Entry 6PSQ (electron microscopy, 3.40 A resolution); this record covers chains J and L of the 10 polymer chains in the assembly.

[Chain J]
Molecule: DNA-directed RNA polymerase subunit beta'
From: Escherichia coli
Notes: EC 2.7.7.6
UniProt: P0A8T7 (RPOC_ECOLI); numbering as in UniProt (aligned over 2-1407)
Amino-acid sequence (1430 residues; each row starts with the number of its first residue):
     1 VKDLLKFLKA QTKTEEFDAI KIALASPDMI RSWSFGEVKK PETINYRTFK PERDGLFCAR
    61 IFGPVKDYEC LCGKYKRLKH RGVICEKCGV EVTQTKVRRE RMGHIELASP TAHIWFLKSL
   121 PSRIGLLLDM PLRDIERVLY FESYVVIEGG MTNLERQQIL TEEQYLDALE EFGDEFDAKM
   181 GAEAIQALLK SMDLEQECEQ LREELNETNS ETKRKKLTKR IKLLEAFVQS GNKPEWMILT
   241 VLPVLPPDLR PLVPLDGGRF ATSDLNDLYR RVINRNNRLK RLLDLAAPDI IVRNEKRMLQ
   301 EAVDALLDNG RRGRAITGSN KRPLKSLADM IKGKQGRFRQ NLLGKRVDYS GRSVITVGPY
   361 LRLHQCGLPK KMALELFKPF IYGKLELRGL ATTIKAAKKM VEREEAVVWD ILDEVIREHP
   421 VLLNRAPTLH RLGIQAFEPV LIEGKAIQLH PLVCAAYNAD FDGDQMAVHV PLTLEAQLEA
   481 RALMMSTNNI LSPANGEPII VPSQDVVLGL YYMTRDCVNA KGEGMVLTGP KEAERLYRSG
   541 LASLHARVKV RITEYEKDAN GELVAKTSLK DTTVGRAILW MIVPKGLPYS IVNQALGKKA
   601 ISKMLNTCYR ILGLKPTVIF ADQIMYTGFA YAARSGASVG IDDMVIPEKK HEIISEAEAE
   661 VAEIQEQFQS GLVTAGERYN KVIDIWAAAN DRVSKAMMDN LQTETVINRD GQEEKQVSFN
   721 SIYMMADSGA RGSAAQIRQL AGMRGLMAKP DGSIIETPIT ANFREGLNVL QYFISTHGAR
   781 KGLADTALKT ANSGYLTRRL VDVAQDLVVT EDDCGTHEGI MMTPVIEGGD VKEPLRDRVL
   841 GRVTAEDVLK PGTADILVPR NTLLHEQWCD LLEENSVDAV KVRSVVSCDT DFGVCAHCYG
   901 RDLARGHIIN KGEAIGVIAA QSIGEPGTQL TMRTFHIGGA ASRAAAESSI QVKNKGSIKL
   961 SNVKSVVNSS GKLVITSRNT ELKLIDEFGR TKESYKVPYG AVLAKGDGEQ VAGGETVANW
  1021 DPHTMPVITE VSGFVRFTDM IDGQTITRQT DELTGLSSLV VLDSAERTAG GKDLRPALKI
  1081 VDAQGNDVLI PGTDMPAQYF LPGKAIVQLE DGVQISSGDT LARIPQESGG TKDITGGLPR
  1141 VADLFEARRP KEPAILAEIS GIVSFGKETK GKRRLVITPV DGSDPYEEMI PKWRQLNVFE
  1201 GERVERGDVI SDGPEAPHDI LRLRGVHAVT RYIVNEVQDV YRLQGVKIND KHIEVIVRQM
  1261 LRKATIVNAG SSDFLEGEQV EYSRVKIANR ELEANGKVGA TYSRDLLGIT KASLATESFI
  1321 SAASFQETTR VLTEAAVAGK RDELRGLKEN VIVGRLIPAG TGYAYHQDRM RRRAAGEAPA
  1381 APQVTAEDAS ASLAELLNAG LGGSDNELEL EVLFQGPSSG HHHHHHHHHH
Unresolved in the structure: 1-15, 938-947, 1127-1131, 1376-1430
Differences from the reference sequence: expression tag (1, 1408-1430)
Curated features (UniProtKB/Swiss-Prot):
  - binding site (Zn(2+)): Cys70, Cys72, Cys85, Cys88, Cys814, Cys888, Cys895, Cys898
  - binding site (Mg(2+)): Asp460, Asp462, Asp464
  - modified residue: Lys983 (N6-acetyllysine)
  - mutagenesis: Gln504 (Q504P: Resistant to antibiotics salinamide A and B), Asn690 (N690D: Resistant to antibiotics salinamide A and B), Met697 (M697V: Resistant to antibiotics salinamide A and B), Ala735 (A735T: Resistant to antibiotics salinamide A and B), Arg738 (R738C/H/P/S: Resistant to antibiotics salinamide A and B), Ala748 (A748E: Resistant to antibiotics salinamide A and B), Pro758 (P758S/T: Resistant to antibiotics salinamide A and B), Phe763 (F763C: Resistant to antibiotics salinamide A and B), Ser775 (S775A: Resistant to antibiotics salinamide A and B), Ala779 (A779T/V: Resistant to antibiotics salinamide A and B), Arg780 (R780C: Resistant to antibiotics salinamide A and B), Gly782 (G782A/C: Resistant to antibiotics salinamide A and B), 1 further mutagenesis entry in UniProt
Metal / ion sites: Zn2+ site 1: Cys70, Cys72, Cys85, Cys88; Mg2+: Asp460, Asp462, Asp464; Zn2+ site 2: Cys814, Cys888, Cys895, Cys898
Ligand contacts:
  - chapso (1N7), molecule 1: Leu255, Asp256, Arg259
  - chapso (1N7), molecule 2: Phe935, Ile937, Leu1243, Gln1244
From the paper describing this entry:
  - binding site for the 85-nt DNA strand: Tyr46, Arg47

[Chain L]
Molecule: RNA polymerase sigma factor RpoD
From: Escherichia coli
UniProt: Q0P6L9 (Q0P6L9_ECOLX); residue numbers follow UniProt; this construct covers 1-613
Amino-acid sequence (616 residues; each row starts with the number of its first residue; numbers below 1 keep their minus sign (Ser-2 is residue -2)):
    -2 SEFMEQNPQS QLKLLVTRGK EQGYLTYAEV NDHLPEDIVD SDQIEDIIQM INDMGIQVME
    58 EAPDADDLML AENTADEDAA EAAAQVLSSV ESEIGRTTDP VRMYMREMGT VELLTREGEI
   118 DIAKRIEDGI NQVQCSVAEY PEAITYLLEQ YDRVEAEEAR LSDLITGFVD PNAEEDLAPT
   178 ATHVGSELSQ EDLDDDEDED EEDGDDDSAD DDNSIDPELA REKFAELRAQ YVVTRDTIKA
   238 KGRSHATAQE EILKLSEVFK QFRLVPKQFD YLVNSMRVMM DRVRTQERLI MKLCVEQCKM
   298 PKKNFITLFT GNETSDTWFN AAIAMNKPWS EKLHDVSEEV HRALQKLQQI EEETGLTIEQ
   358 VKDINRRMSI GEAKARRAKK EMVEANLRLV ISIAKKYTNR GLQFLDLIQE GNIGLMKAVD
   418 KFEYRRGYKF STYATWWIRQ AITRSIADQA RTIRIPVHMI ETINKLNRIS RQMLQEMGRE
   478 PTPEELAERM LMPEDKIRKV LKIAKEPISM ETPIGDDEDS HLGDFIEDTT LELPLDSATT
   538 ESLRAATHDV LAGLTAREAK VLRMRFGIDM NTDYTLEEVG KQFDVTRERI RQIEAKALRK
   598 LRHPSRSEVL RSFLDD
Unresolved in the structure: -2 to 6, 67-69, 167-212, 236-242
Differences from the reference sequence: expression tag (-2 to 0)
Ligand contacts: chapso (1N7): Ile505, Ile511, Leu519
From the paper describing this entry:
  - binding site for the 85-nt DNA strand: Arg451

[Interface between chain J and chain L]
Residue-residue contacts (98; chain J residue first):
  Thr43(J) - Thr449(L)  hydrogen bond (side chain-backbone)
  Thr43(J) - Ile450(L)
  Ile44(J) - Ile450(L)  hydrophobic
  Tyr46(J) - Arg451(L)
  Tyr46(J) - Ile452(L)  hydrophobic
  Tyr46(J) - Pro453(L)
  Tyr46(J) - Ile500(L)  hydrophobic
  Lys79(J) - Thr569(L)
  Leu120(J) - Met47(L)  hydrophobic
  Leu120(J) - Ala76(L)
  Leu120(J) - Ala79(L)  hydrophobic
  Leu120(J) - Ala80(L)
  Arg133(J) - Gly92(L)
  Arg133(J) - Arg93(L)  hydrogen bond (side chain-backbone)
  Arg133(J) - Thr94(L)  hydrogen bond
  Glu136(J) - Thr94(L)
  Tyr140(J) - Thr94(L)
  Tyr140(J) - Met100(L)  hydrophobic
  Glu142(J) - Thr94(L)  hydrogen bond
  Glu142(J) - Met100(L)
  Glu142(J) - Arg103(L)  salt bridge
  Pro251(J) - Met507(L)  hydrophobic
  Leu252(J) - Thr449(L)
  Val253(J) - Met507(L)  hydrophobic
  Val253(J) - Ile523(L)  hydrophobic
  Gly257(J) - Lys499(L)
  Gly257(J) - Lys502(L)
  Gly258(J) - Lys499(L)
  Arg259(J) - Lys502(L)
  Arg259(J) - Glu503(L)  hydrogen bond (side chain-backbone)
  Arg259(J) - Ile505(L)
  Phe260(J) - Pro504(L)
  Phe260(J) - Ile505(L)  hydrogen bond (backbone-backbone)
  Ala261(J) - Ile505(L)
  Ala261(J) - Met507(L)  hydrophobic
  Thr262(J) - Ile505(L)  hydrogen bond (backbone-backbone)
  Thr262(J) - Ser506(L)
  Thr262(J) - Met507(L)  hydrogen bond (backbone-backbone)
  Ser263(J) - Glu508(L)
  Asp264(J) - Ser506(L)  hydrogen bond
  Asp264(J) - Glu508(L)  hydrogen bond (backbone-side chain)
  Arg270(J) - Arg448(L)  hydrogen bond (side chain-backbone)
  Asn274(J) - Gln446(L)
  Arg275(J) - Gln400(L)
  Arg275(J) - Asp403(L)  salt bridge
  Arg278(J) - Asp403(L)  salt bridge
  Arg278(J) - Gln406(L)
  Arg278(J) - Glu407(L)
  Arg278(J) - Ile410(L)
  Arg278(J) - Gln446(L)
  Arg281(J) - Ile410(L)
  Leu282(J) - Gln406(L)
  Leu282(J) - Ile410(L)  hydrophobic
  Leu285(J) - Met413(L)  hydrophobic
  Ala287(J) - Met413(L)  hydrophobic
  Pro288(J) - Lys377(L)
  Pro288(J) - Val380(L)  hydrophobic
  Asp289(J) - Lys377(L)  salt bridge
  Ile290(J) - Glu104(L)
  Ile290(J) - Glu381(L)
  Ile291(J) - Gln406(L)  hydrogen bond (backbone-side chain)
  Ile291(J) - Asn409(L)
  Ile291(J) - Met413(L)  hydrophobic
  Asn294(J) - Tyr101(L)
  Asn294(J) - Leu402(L)
  Asn294(J) - Gln406(L)
  Glu295(J) - Gln406(L)
  Arg297(J) - Met100(L)
  Met298(J) - Leu402(L)
  Met298(J) - Gln406(L)
  Glu301(J) - Pro97(L)
  Arg312(J) - Asp43(L)
  Arg312(J) - Thr95(L)
  Gly313(J) - Thr95(L)
  Arg314(J) - Asp39(L)
  Asn320(J) - Ser506(L)
  Arg322(J) - Glu508(L)
  Arg322(J) - Pro510(L)
  Lys325(J) - Glu508(L)
  Gln335(J) - His518(L)
  Thr392(J) - Val606(L)
  Thr392(J) - Ser609(L)
  Thr393(J) - Ser609(L)
  Thr393(J) - Phe610(L)
  Ile394(J) - Leu532(L)  hydrophobic
  Ile394(J) - Thr536(L)
  Ile394(J) - Ser539(L)
  Lys395(J) - Thr536(L)
  Lys395(J) - Asp612(L)
  Ala396(J) - Asp612(L)
  Lys398(J) - Leu532(L)
  Lys399(J) - Asp612(L)
  Arg799(J) - Met66(L)
  Asp1143(J) - Leu65(L)
  Thr1310(J) - Asn70(L)
  Lys1311(J) - Asn70(L)
  Lys1311(J) - Asp73(L)
  Lys1311(J) - Glu74(L)
Interface residues without a listed pair, chain J (74 interface residues in all): Glu42, Arg47, Pro121, Arg137, Glu162, Leu255, Asn266, Arg271, Arg293, Ile316, Arg346, Tyr382, Tyr795, Pro1139, Ala1142, Glu1146, Arg1148, Leu1314, Arg1330
Interface residues without a listed pair, chain L (70 interface residues in all): Glu42, Thr71, Val83, Leu384, Ala447, Met456, Lys496, Thr509, Glu515, Leu519, Ala535, Asp570

[Summary]
Chain J and chain L form an interface of 74 and 70 residues respectively; the contacts include 12 hydrogen
bonds and 4 salt bridges. Polar pairs include Glu142(J)-Arg103(L), Arg275(J)-Asp403(L) and
Arg278(J)-Asp403(L). The paper reports a binding site for the 85-nt DNA strand at Tyr46(J), Arg47(J) and
Arg451(L).
Chain J is DNA-directed RNA polymerase subunit beta' and chain L is RNA polymerase sigma factor RpoD, both
from Escherichia coli; the structure, Escherichia coli RNA polymerase closed complex (TRPc) with TraR and rpsT
P2 promoter, was determined by electron microscopy (same publication as 6PSR, 6PSS, 6PST, 6PSU, 6PSV and
6PSW).
